4B3M - chains A and E of the 23 polymer chains in the assembly; structure by X-ray diffraction, 2.90 A resolution.

[Chain A]
Molecule: 16S ribosomal RNA
Organism: Thermus thermophilus HB8
Sequence (1521 nucleotides; row label = number of the first residue in the row; note: 44 numbers in that range are skipped by the numbering (no residue carries them; nothing is unmodelled there); a row labelled like 189A-189L holds insertion residues (189A, then the next letters in order)):
     1 UUGUUGGAGA GUUUGAUCCU GGCUCAGGGU GAACGCUGGC GGCGUGCCUA AGACAUGCAA
    61 GUCGUGCGGG CCG
    76 CGGGGUUUU
    88 ACUCCG
    96 UGGUCAGCGG CGGACGGGUG AGUAACGCGU GGGU
  129A G
   130 ACCUACCCGG AAGAGGGGGA CAACCCGGGG AAACUCGGGC UAAUCCCCCA UGUGGACCCG
189A-189L CCCCUUGGGGUG
   190 UGUCCAAAGG GCUUU
   216 GCCCGCUUCC GGAUGGGCCC GCGUCCCAUC AGCUAGUUGG UGGGGUAAUG GCCCACCAAG
   276 GCGACGACGG GUAGCCGGUC UGAGAGGAUG GCCGGCCACA GGGGCACUGA GACACGGGCC
   336 CCACUCCUAC GGGAGGCAGC AGUUAGGAAU CUUCCGCAAU GGGCGCAAGC CUGACGGAGC
   396 GACGCCGCUU GGAGGAAGAA GCCCUUCGGG GUGUAAACUC CUGA
   441 ACCCGGGACG AAACCCCC
   460 GA
   470 CGAGGGGA
   479 CUGACGGUAC CGGGGUAA
   498 UAGCGCCGGC CAACUCCGUG CCAGCAGCCG CGGUAAUACG GAGGGCGCGA GCGUUACCCG
   558 GAUUCACUGG GCGUAAAGGG CGUGUAGGCG GCCUGGGGCG UCCCAUGUGA AAGACCACGG
   618 CUCAACCGUG GGGGAGCGUG GGAUACGCUC AGGCUAGACG GUGGGAGAGG GUGGUGGAAU
   678 UCCCGGAGUA GCGGUGAAAU GCGCAGAUAC CGGGAGGAAC GCCGAUGGCG AAGGCAGCCA
   738 CCUGGUCCAC CCGUGACGCU GAGGCGCGAA AGCGUGGGGA GCAAACCGGA UUAGAUACCC
   798 GGGUAGUCCA CGCCCUAAAC GAUGCGCGCU AGGUCUCUGG GUCU
   848 CCUGGGGGCC GAAGCUAACG CGUUAAGCGC GCCGCCUGGG GAGUACGGCC GCAAGGCUGA
   908 AACUCAAAGG AAUUGACGGG GGCCCGCACA AGCGGUGGAG CAUGUGGUUU AAUUCGAAGC
   968 AACGCGAAGA ACCUUACCAG GCCUUGACAU GCUA
 1001A G
  1002 GGAACCCGGG UGAAAGCCUG GGGUGCCCC
1030A-1030D GCGA
  1031 GGGGAGCCCU AGCACAGGUG CUGCAUGGCC GUCGUCAGCU CGUGCCGUGA GGUGUUGGGU
  1091 UAAGUCCCGC AACGAGCGCA ACCCCCGCCG UUAGUUGCCA GCGGUUCGGC CGGGCACUCU
  1151 AACGGGACUG CCCGCG
  1168 AAAGCGGGAG GAAGGAGGGG ACGACGUCUG GUCAGCAUGG CCCUUACGGC CUGGGCGACA
  1228 CACGUGCUAC AAUGCCCACU ACAAAGCGAU GCCACCCGGC AACGGGGAGC UAAUCGCAAA
  1288 AAGGUGGGCC CAGUUCGGAU UGGGGUCUGC AACCCGACCC CAUGAAGCCG GAAUCGCUAG
  1348 UAAUCGCGGA UCAGCC
 1363A A
  1364 UGCCGCGGUG AAUACGUUCC CGGGCCUUGU ACACACCGCC CGUCACGCCA UGGGAGCGGG
  1424 CUCUACCCGA AGUCGCCGG
1442A-1442B GA
  1443 GCCUA
  1452 C
  1456 GGGCAGGCGC CGAGGGUAGG GCCCGUGACU GGGGCGAAGU CGUAACAAGG UAGCUGUACC
  1516 GGAAGGUGCG GCUGGAUCAC CUCCUUUCU
Not modelled in the structure: 1-4, 1534-1538
Bound ions: Mg2+ site 1: U12, G22; Mg2+ site 2: U12, C526, A914; Mg2+ site 3: G15, U920; Mg2+ site 4 near G21 (its only coordinating residue here); Mg2+ site 5: C48, G115; Mg2+ site 6 near A53 (its only coordinating residue here); Mg2+ site 7: C58, U387, G388; Mg2+ site 8: A59, U387; Mg2+ site 9: G61, U62, G105; Mg2+ site 10: G69, G70, U99; Mg2+ site 11: G107, G326; Mg2+ site 12: A109, G111; 145 more Mg2+ sites not listed; 15 more K+ sites not listed
Residues lining bound ligands: ON0 ((1R,2R,3S,4R,6S)-4,6-diamino-2-{[3-O-(2,6-diamino-2,6-dideoxy-beta-L-idopyranosyl)-beta-D-ribofuranosyl]oxy}-3-hydroxycyclohexyl 2-amino-4,6-O-benzylidene-2-deoxy-alpha-D-glucopyranoside): G1405, U1406, C1407, A1408, C1409, G1489, C1490, G1491, A1492, A1493, G1494, U1495, C1496
Reported in the primary citation:
  - binding site for ON0: G1491, A1492
  - conformationally variable residues: A1492, A1493
  - mutagenesis - A1408G (>=720 uM), G1491A (>=720 uM), G1491C (>=720 uM): decreased binding to ON0

[Chain E]
Protein: 30S ribosomal protein S5
Organism: Thermus thermophilus HB8
Reference sequence: Q5SHQ5 (RS5_THET8); residues -2 to 158 here correspond to UniProt positions 2-162 (UniProt number = residue number + 4)
Chain sequence (161 residues; row label = number of the first residue in the row; numbers below 1 keep their minus sign (Pro-2 is residue -2)):
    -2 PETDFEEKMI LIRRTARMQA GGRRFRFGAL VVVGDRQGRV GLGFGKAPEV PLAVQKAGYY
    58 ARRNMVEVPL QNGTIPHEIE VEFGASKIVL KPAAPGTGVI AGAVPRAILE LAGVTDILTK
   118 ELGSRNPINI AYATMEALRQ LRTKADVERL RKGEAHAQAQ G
Not modelled in the structure: -2 to 0, 152-158
Bound ions: Mg2+: Arg10 (shared with A1080(A) of chain A)

[Chain A / chain E interface]
Residue-residue contacts (75; chain A residue first):
  U5(A) with Ala91(E), base contact; Pro92(E), base contact
  G6(A) with Ala90(E), base contact; Ala91(E), hydrogen bond to the base; Thr94(E), hydrogen bond to the base; Leu115(E), base contact
  G7(A) with Lys88(E), hydrogen bond to the base; Ile97(E), sugar contact; Thr116(E), hydrogen bond to the sugar; Lys117(E), base contact
  A8(A) with Ile97(E), phosphate contact; Ala98(E), hydrogen bond to the sugar; Gly99(E), hydrogen bond to the sugar; Thr116(E), sugar contact
  G9(A) with Lys117(E), salt bridge to the phosphate; Glu118(E), hydrogen bond to the phosphate; Arg122(E), hydrogen bond to the base
  A10(A) with Arg122(E), phosphate contact
  G15(A) with Ala13(E), hydrogen bond to the base; Arg14(E), base contact; Met15(E), base contact; Arg20(E), hydrogen bond to the sugar
  A16(A) with Thr12(E), sugar contact; Ala13(E), hydrogen bond to the sugar
  U17(A) with Arg10(E), salt bridge to the phosphate
  C18(A) with Arg10(E), salt bridge to the phosphate; Asn123(E), hydrogen bond to the phosphate; Asn126(E), phosphate contact
  C19(A) with Ala82(E), phosphate contact; Ser121(E), hydrogen bond to the phosphate; Asn123(E), hydrogen bond to the phosphate; Asn126(E), hydrogen bond to the phosphate
  U20(A) with Ala82(E), phosphate contact; Ser121(E), phosphate contact
  A559(A) with Lys117(E), salt bridge to the phosphate; Arg122(E), salt bridge to the phosphate
  U560(A) with Leu119(E), base contact
  A864(A) with Gly81(E), phosphate contact
  U921(A) with Arg14(E), sugar contact; Met15(E), hydrogen bond to the sugar; Gln16(E), phosphate contact
  G922(A) with Met15(E), phosphate contact; Gln16(E), hydrogen bond to the phosphate; Ala17(E), phosphate contact
  A923(A) with Ala17(E), phosphate contact
  C1069(A) with Arg21(E), hydrogen bond to the phosphate
  U1070(A) with Arg14(E), salt bridge to the phosphate; Gln16(E), phosphate contact; Arg21(E), salt bridge to the phosphate
  C1071(A) with Arg23(E), salt bridge to the phosphate
  G1072(A) with Pro45(E), phosphate contact; Lys53(E), salt bridge to the phosphate
  U1073(A) with Lys53(E), salt bridge to the phosphate
  G1074(A) with Tyr56(E), phosphate contact; Tyr57(E), hydrogen bond to the phosphate
  G1077(A) with Lys43(E), hydrogen bond to the base
  U1078(A) with Phe80(E), sugar contact; Asn126(E), hydrogen bond to the sugar
  G1079(A) with Arg10(E), hydrogen bond to the phosphate
  A1080(A) with Arg10(E), salt bridge to the phosphate; Thr12(E), hydrogen bond to the phosphate; Ala13(E), sugar contact; Phe41(E), phosphate contact; Lys43(E), salt bridge to the phosphate
  G1081(A) with Thr12(E), hydrogen bond to the phosphate; Ala13(E), phosphate contact; Arg14(E), phosphate contact; Arg23(E), phosphate contact
  C1192(A) with Arg21(E), hydrogen bond to the base
  G1193(A) with Arg21(E), sugar contact
  U1194(A) with Gly18(E), sugar contact
  A1396(A) with Met15(E), base contact
  C1397(A) with Arg20(E), salt bridge to the phosphate
  A1398(A) with Gln16(E), hydrogen bond to the base; Ala17(E), base contact
Interface residues without a listed pair, chain A (37 interface residues in all): G558, G1082
Interface residues without a listed pair, chain E (44 interface residues in all): Gly19, Ala44, Ser83, Val86, Arg103, Ile125, Tyr129

[In short]
Chain A and chain E form an interface of 37 and 44 residues respectively; the contacts include 26 hydrogen
bonds and 13 salt bridges. Polar pairs include G6(A)-Ala91(E), G6(A)-Thr94(E) and G7(A)-Lys88(E). The paper
reports a binding site for ON0 at G1491(A) and A1492(A); A1408G, G1491A and G1491C of chain A reduce binding
to ON0.
Here chain A is 16S ribosomal RNA and chain E is 30S ribosomal protein S5, both from Thermus thermophilus HB8.
Entry 4B3M (Crystal structure of the 30S ribosome in complex with compound 1) was determined by X-ray
diffraction, deposited together with 4B3R, 4B3S and 4B3T.
